Entry 8JTM (electron microscopy, 5.14 A resolution (low resolution: residue-level contacts below are approximate; hydrogen-bond / salt-bridge calls are withheld)); this record covers chains J and N of the 8 polymer chains in the assembly.

[Chain J]
Protein: PGT145 antibody fragment, heavy chain
From: Homo sapiens
Notes: antibody fragment or engineered binder
Chain sequence (267 residues; each row starts with the number of its first residue; note: 2 numbers in that range are skipped by the numbering (no residue carries them; nothing is unmodelled there); a row labelled like 52A-52C holds insertion residues (52A, then the next letters in order); numbers below 1 keep their minus sign (Gln-22 is residue -22)):
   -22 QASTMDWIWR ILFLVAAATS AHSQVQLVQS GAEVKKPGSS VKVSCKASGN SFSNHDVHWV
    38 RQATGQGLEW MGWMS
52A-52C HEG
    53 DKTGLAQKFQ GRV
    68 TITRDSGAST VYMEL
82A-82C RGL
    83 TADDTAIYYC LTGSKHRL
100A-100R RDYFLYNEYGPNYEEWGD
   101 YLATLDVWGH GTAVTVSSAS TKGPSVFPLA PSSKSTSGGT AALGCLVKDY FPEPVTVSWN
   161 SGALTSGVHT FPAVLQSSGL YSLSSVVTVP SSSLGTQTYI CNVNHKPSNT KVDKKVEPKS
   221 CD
Disordered / not traced: -22 to 0, 119-222
Disulfide bonds: Cys22-Cys92

[Chain N]
Protein: PGT145 antibody fragment, light chain
From: Homo sapiens
Notes: antibody fragment or engineered binder
Chain sequence (219 residues; row label = number of the first residue in the row; a row labelled like 27A-27E holds insertion residues (27A, then the next letters in order)):
     1 EVVITQSPLF LPVTPGEAAS LSCKCSH
27A-27E SLQHS
    28 TGANYLAWYL QRPGQTPRLL IHLATHRASG VPDRFSGSGS GTDFTLKISR VESDDVGTYY
    88 CMQGLHSPWT FGQGTKVEIK RTVAAPSVFI FPPSDEQLKS GTASVVCLLN NFYPREAKVQ
   148 WKVDNALQSG NSQESVTEQD SKDSTYSLSS TLTLSKADYE KHKVYACEVT HQGLSSPVTK
   208 SFNRGEC
Disordered / not traced: 1, 109-214
Disulfide bonds: Cys23-Cys88

[Chain J / chain N interface]
Residue-residue contacts (4):
  Leu45(J) - Phe98(N)
  Tyr101(J) - Leu92(N)
  Tyr101(J) - Trp96(N)
  Leu102(J) - Trp96(N)
Other interface residues (no listed pair), chain J (7 interface residues in all): Gln43, Gly44, Thr104, Leu105
Other interface residues (no listed pair), chain N (5 interface residues in all): Tyr36, Tyr87

[Summary]
7 residues of chain J face 5 of chain N across their interface.
Chain J is PGT145 antibody fragment, heavy chain and chain N is PGT145 antibody fragment, light chain, both
from Homo sapiens; the structure, CNE55.664 trimer in complex with broadly neutralizing HIV antibody PGT145,
was determined by electron microscopy, deposited together with 8JTD.
